Entry 3CKC (X-ray diffraction, 1.50 A resolution); this record covers chain A.

== Chain A ==
Protein: SusD
Source organism: Bacteroides thetaiotaomicron
Reference sequence: Q8A1G2 (Q8A1G2_BACTN); residue numbers follow UniProt; this construct covers 26-551
Amino-acid sequence (527 residues; row label = number of the first residue in the row):
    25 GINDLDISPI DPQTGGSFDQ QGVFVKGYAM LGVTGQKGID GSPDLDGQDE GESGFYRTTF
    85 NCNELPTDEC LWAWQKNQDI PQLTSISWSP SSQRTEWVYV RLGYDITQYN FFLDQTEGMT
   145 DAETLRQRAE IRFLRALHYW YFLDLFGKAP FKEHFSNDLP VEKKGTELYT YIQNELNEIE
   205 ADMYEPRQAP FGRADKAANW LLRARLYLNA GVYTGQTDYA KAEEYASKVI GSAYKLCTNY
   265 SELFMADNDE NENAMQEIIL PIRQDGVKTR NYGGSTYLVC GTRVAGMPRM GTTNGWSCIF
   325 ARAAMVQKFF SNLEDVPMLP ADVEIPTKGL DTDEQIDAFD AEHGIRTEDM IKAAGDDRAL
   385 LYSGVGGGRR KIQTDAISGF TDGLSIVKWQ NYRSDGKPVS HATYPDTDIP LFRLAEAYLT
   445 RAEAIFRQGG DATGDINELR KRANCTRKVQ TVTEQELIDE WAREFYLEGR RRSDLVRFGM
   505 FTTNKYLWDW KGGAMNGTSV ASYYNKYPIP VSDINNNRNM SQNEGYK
Disordered / not traced: 25-40, 60-69
Construct notes: expression tag (25)
Modified residues: Cys322 (s-hydroxycysteine; CSO)
Curated features (UniProtKB/Swiss-Prot):
  - binding site (D-glucose): Asp73 to Gly75, Arg81, Trp98, Gln99, Asn101, Tyr296, Trp320
  - binding site (Ca(2+)): Asp273, Gln288, Asp430, Asp432
Bound ions: Ca2+: Gln288, Asp430, Asp432 (together with 1,2-ethanediol, di(hydroxyethyl)ether)
What the authors report for this chain:
  - Ca2+ coordination: Gln288, Asp430, Asp432
  - binding site for di(hydroxyethyl)ether: Asp273, Arg287, Asp432
  - post-translational modification sites: Cys322
  - binding site for 2-(N-morpholino)-ethanesulfonic acid: Trp320

== Overview ==
Gln288, Asp430 and Asp432 coordinate Ca2+. Curated annotation (UniProt) lists 9 D-glucose-binding residues and
4 Ca2+-binding residues. The paper reports a binding site for di(hydroxyethyl)ether at Asp273, Arg287 and
Asp432; a binding site for 2-(N-morpholino)-ethanesulfonic acid at Trp320.
Chain A is SusD (Bacteroides thetaiotaomicron); the structure, B. thetaiotaomicron SusD, was determined by
X-ray diffraction (same publication as 3CK9, 3CK7, 3CK8 and 3CKB).
